PDB entry 6UYP | X-ray diffraction, 1.42 A resolution | chains A and B

Chain A:
Name: Small ubiquitin-related modifier 1
Source organism: Homo sapiens
UniProt: P63165 (SUMO1_HUMAN); residue numbers follow UniProt; this construct covers 17-97
Chain sequence (83 residues; row label = number of the first residue in the row):
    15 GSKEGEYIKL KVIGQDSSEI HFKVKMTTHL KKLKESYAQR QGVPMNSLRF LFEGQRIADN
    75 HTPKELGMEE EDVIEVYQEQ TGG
Disordered / not traced: 15-18, 94-97
Construct notes: expression tag (15-16); engineered mutation Ala-52 (Cys in P63165)
Modified residues: Lys-39 (N(6)-acetyllysine; ALY)
Swiss-Prot annotation at these positions:
  - region: Lys-37 to Met-40 (Microbial infection: Interaction with Tula hantavirus)
  - site: Phe-36 (Interaction with PIAS2)
  - modified residue: Ser-32 (Phosphoserine)
  - cross-link: Lys-17 (Glycyl lysine isopeptide (Lys-Gly) (interchain with G-Cter in SUMO2)), Lys-23 (Glycyl lysine isopeptide (Lys-Gly) (interchain with G-Cter in SUMO2)), Lys-25 (Glycyl lysine isopeptide (Lys-Gly) (interchain with G-Cter in SUMO1)), Lys-37 (Glycyl lysine isopeptide (Lys-Gly) (interchain with G-Cter in SUMO2)), Lys-39 (Glycyl lysine isopeptide (Lys-Gly) (interchain with G-Cter in SUMO2)), Lys-45 (Glycyl lysine isopeptide (Lys-Gly) (interchain with G-Cter in SUMO2)), Lys-46 (Glycyl lysine isopeptide (Lys-Gly) (interchain with G-Cter in SUMO2)), Gly-97 (Glycyl lysine isopeptide (Gly-Lys) (interchain with K-? in acceptor proteins))
  - mutagenesis: Phe-36 (F36A: Abolishes binding to PIAS2), Gly-97 (G97A: Abolishes sumoylation of ZBED1)

Chain B:
Name: Protein PML
Source organism: Homo sapiens
UniProt: P29590 (PML_HUMAN), isoform P29590-5; residues 2-29 here correspond to UniProt positions 547-574 (UniProt number = residue number + 545)
Chain sequence (29 residues; numbered 1 to 29; the number before each row is that of its first residue):
     1 GSGAGEAEER VVVISSSEDS DAENSSSRY
Disordered / not traced: 1-6, 16-23
Construct notes: expression tag (1); engineered mutation Tyr-29 (Glu574 in P29590)
Swiss-Prot annotation at these positions:
  - region: Val-11 to Ser-17 (Sumo interaction motif (SIM))
  - site: Ala-7, Glu-8 (Breakpoint for translocation to form PML-RARA oncogene in type B APL)
  - modified residue: Ser-20 (Phosphoserine)

Chain A / chain B interface:
Pairs across the interface - 23 pairs, chain A then chain B:
  Tyr-21(A) with Val-13(B); Ile-14(B); Ser-15(B)
  Lys-23(A) with Glu-9(B), salt bridge; Val-11(B)
  Glu-33(A) with Arg-10(B), hydrogen bond (backbone-side chain)
  Ile-34(A) with Arg-10(B); Val-12(B), hydrophobic
  His-35(A) with Arg-10(B), hydrogen bond (backbone-backbone); Val-11(B); Val-12(B), hydrogen bond (backbone-backbone)
  Phe-36(A) with Val-12(B); Ile-14(B), hydrophobic
  Lys-37(A) with Val-11(B); Val-12(B), hydrogen bond (backbone-backbone); Val-13(B); Ile-14(B), hydrogen bond (backbone-backbone)
  Val-38(A) with Ile-14(B), hydrophobic
  Thr-42(A) with Ile-14(B)
  Lys-46(A) with Ile-14(B)
  Ser-50(A) with Val-12(B); Ile-14(B)
  Arg-54(A) with Val-12(B)
Interface residues without a listed pair, chain A (14 interface residues in all): Ser-32, Leu-47

In short:
Chain A and chain B form an interface of 14 and 7 residues respectively, with 5 hydrogen bonds and 1 salt
bridge. Among the polar pairs are Lys-23(A)/Glu-9(B), Glu-33(A)/Arg-10(B) and His-35(A)/Arg-10(B). UniProt
lists 2 mutagenesis sites on chain A.
Here chain A is Small ubiquitin-related modifier 1 and chain B is Protein PML, both from Homo sapiens. Entry
6UYP (Crystal structure of K39-acetylated SUMO1 in complex with PML-SIM) was determined by X-ray diffraction,
deposited together with 6UYO, 6UYQ, 6UYR, 6UYS, 6UYT, 6UYU and 4 further entries.
